Entry 3IHI (X-ray diffraction, 1.94 A resolution); this record covers chains A and B.

Chain A (and B):
Name: Thymidylate synthase
From: Mus musculus
Notes: EC 2.1.1.45; chain B of this document is another copy of the same molecule, construct and numbering; everything in this record applies to it too
Reference sequence: P07607 (TYSY_MOUSE); residues 1-307 here = UniProt positions 1-307
Amino-acid sequence (307 residues; row label = number of the first residue in the row):
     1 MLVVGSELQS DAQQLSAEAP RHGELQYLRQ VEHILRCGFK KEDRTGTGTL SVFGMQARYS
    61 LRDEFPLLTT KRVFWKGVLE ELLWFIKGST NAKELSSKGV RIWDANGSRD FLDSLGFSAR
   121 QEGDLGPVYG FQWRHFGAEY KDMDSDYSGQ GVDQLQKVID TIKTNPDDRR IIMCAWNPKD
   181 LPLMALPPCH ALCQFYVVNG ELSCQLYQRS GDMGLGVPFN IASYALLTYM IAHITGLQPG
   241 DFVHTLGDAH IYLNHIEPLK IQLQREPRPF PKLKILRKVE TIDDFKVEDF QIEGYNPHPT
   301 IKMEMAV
Unresolved in the structure: 1-20, 301-307 (chain B: 1-20, 304-307)
UniProt features mapped onto this chain:
  - active site: Cys189 (Nucleophile)
  - binding site (dUMP): Arg44, Arg169, Arg170, Cys189, His190, Arg209 to Asp212, Asn220, His250 to Tyr252
  - binding site ((6R)-5,10-methylene-5,6,7,8-tetrahydrofolate): Asp212, Ala306
  - modified residue: Ser108 (Phosphoserine)
  - cross-link (Glycyl lysine isopeptide (Lys-Gly)): Lys286 (interchain with G-Cter in SUMO2), Lys302 (interchain with G-Cter in SUMO2)
From the paper describing this entry:
  - binding site for sulfate ion: Arg170, Arg209
  - conformationally variable residues (loop rearrangement, side-chain flip): Lys41 to Thr47, Ala175 to Ala191
  - catalytic residues: Cys189 (citing earlier work)

Interface between chain A and chain B:
Pairs across the interface (100; chain A residue first):
  Phe39(A) with Val198(B), hydrophobic; Asn199(B)
  Lys40(A) with Val198(B)
  Lys41(A) with Asp167(B), hydrogen bond (side chain-backbone); Tyr196(B); Val197(B)
  Glu42(A) with Asp167(B)
  Asp43(A) with Arg169(B)
  Arg44(A) with Asn165(B); Asp168(B), salt bridge; Arg170(B)
  Ser51(A) with Tyr196(B), hydrogen bond
  Phe53(A) with Arg58(B), hydrogen bond (backbone-side chain); Gln194(B); Tyr196(B), hydrophobic; Ser203(B); Cys204(B); Gln205(B)
  Gly54(A) with Gln56(B); Arg58(B), hydrogen bond (backbone-side chain); Gln205(B)
  Met55(A) with Gln56(B)
  Gln56(A) with Gly54(B); Met55(B); Gln56(B); Thr245(B)
  Arg58(A) with Phe53(B), hydrogen bond (side chain-backbone); Gly54(B), hydrogen bond (side chain-backbone)
  Phe136(A) with Asn177(B); Pro178(B)
  Gln154(A) with Pro178(B)
  Asn165(A) with Arg44(B)
  Asp167(A) with Lys41(B), hydrogen bond (backbone-side chain); Glu42(B)
  Asp168(A) with Arg44(B), salt bridge
  Arg169(A) with Lys41(B); Asp43(B); Arg209(B), hydrogen bond (backbone-side chain); Ser210(B), hydrogen bond; Asp248(B); His250(B), hydrogen bond; Tyr252(B), hydrogen bond
  Arg170(A) with Arg44(B); Trp176(B); Leu186(B); Pro187(B); Arg209(B)
  Ile172(A) with Trp176(B); Arg209(B)
  Cys174(A) with Cys174(B), hydrophobic; Trp176(B)
  Trp176(A) with Arg170(B); Ile172(B); Cys174(B)
  Asn177(A) with Phe136(B)
  Pro178(A) with Phe136(B); Val152(B); Gln154(B)
  Pro187(A) with Arg170(B)
  Ala191(A) with Leu192(B), hydrophobic
  Leu192(A) with Ala191(B), hydrophobic
  Gln194(A) with Phe53(B); Tyr207(B), hydrogen bond; Arg209(B), hydrogen bond (side chain-backbone); Gly247(B)
  Tyr196(A) with Lys41(B); Ser51(B), hydrogen bond; Phe53(B), hydrophobic; Asp248(B)
  Val197(A) with Lys41(B)
  Val198(A) with Phe39(B), hydrophobic; Lys40(B)
  Ser203(A) with Phe53(B)
  Cys204(A) with Phe53(B)
  Gln205(A) with Phe53(B); Gly54(B); Tyr207(B), hydrogen bond; Thr245(B); Leu246(B); Gly247(B)
  Tyr207(A) with Leu192(B), hydrophobic; Gln194(B), hydrogen bond; Gln205(B), hydrogen bond; Tyr207(B), hydrophobic
  Arg209(A) with Arg169(B), hydrogen bond (side chain-backbone); Arg170(B); Ile172(B); Gln194(B), hydrogen bond (backbone-side chain)
  Ser210(A) with Arg169(B), hydrogen bond
  Val243(A) with Phe53(B)
  Thr245(A) with Gln56(B); Gln205(B); Thr245(B)
  Leu246(A) with Gln205(B)
  Gly247(A) with Gln194(B); Gln205(B)
  Asp248(A) with Arg169(B); Tyr196(B)
  His250(A) with Arg169(B), hydrogen bond
  Tyr252(A) with Arg169(B), hydrogen bond
Interface residues without a listed pair, chain A (53 interface residues in all): Thr49, Val52, Gly137, Val152, Pro166, Lys179, Leu186, Phe195, Asn199
Interface residues without a listed pair, chain B (51 interface residues in all): Thr49, Val52, Gly137, Lys179, Val243

Summary:
Chain A and chain B form an interface of 53 and 51 residues respectively, with 22 hydrogen bonds and 2 salt
bridges. Among the polar pairs are Arg44(A)-Asp168(B), Lys41(A)-Asp167(B) and Ser51(A)-Tyr196(B). The paper
reports the catalytic residue Cys189(A); a binding site for sulfate ion at Arg170(A) and Arg209(A).
Chain A and chain B are both Thymidylate synthase (Mus musculus); the structure, Crystal structure of mouse
thymidylate synthase, was determined by X-ray diffraction, deposited together with 5FCT and 4E5O.
